Entry 7XUZ (X-ray diffraction, 3.59 A resolution); this record covers chains H and I of the 10 polymer chains in the assembly.

Chain H:
Name: myocyte-specific enhancer factor 2A isoform X4
Organism: Homo sapiens
UniProt: A0A6J2KXN9 (A0A6J2KXN9_9CHIR); residue numbers follow UniProt; this construct covers 1-95
Amino-acid sequence (97 residues; each row starts with the number of its first residue; numbers below 1 keep their minus sign (Gly-1 is residue -1)):
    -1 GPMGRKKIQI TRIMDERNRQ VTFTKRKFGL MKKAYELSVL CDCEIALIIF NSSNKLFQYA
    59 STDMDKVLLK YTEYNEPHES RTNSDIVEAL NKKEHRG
Not modelled in the structure: -1 to 1, 92-95
Sequence notes: expression tag (-1 to 0)

Chain I:
Molecule: 15-nt DNA strand
Sequence (15 nucleotides; numbered 1 to 15; the number before each row is that of its first residue):
     1 AAACTATTTA TAAGA
Not modelled in the structure: 1-2, 15

Interface between chain H and chain I:
Contacting residue pairs (15):
  Gly2(H) - DT11(I)  base contact
  Gly2(H) - DA12(I)  hydrogen bond to the sugar
  Arg3(H) - DT11(I)  base contact
  Arg3(H) - DA12(I)  sugar contact
  Arg3(H) - DA13(I)  hydrogen bond to the base
  Arg3(H) - DG14(I)  hydrogen bond to the sugar
  Ile6(H) - DA13(I)  phosphate contact
  Thr20(H) - DA12(I)  phosphate contact
  Lys23(H) - DT11(I)  phosphate contact
  Lys23(H) - DA12(I)  salt bridge to the phosphate
  Arg24(H) - DT11(I)  hydrogen bond to the phosphate
  Arg24(H) - DA12(I)  salt bridge to the phosphate
  Lys30(H) - DA10(I)  phosphate contact
  Lys31(H) - DA10(I)  phosphate contact
  Glu34(H) - DA10(I)  phosphate contact
Interface residues without a listed pair, chain H (11 interface residues in all): Lys4, Gly27

In short:
11 residues of chain H and 5 residues of chain I are in contact, with 4 hydrogen bonds and 2 salt bridges.
Among the polar pairs are Arg3(H)-DA13(I), Gly2(H)-DA12(I) and Arg3(H)-DG14(I).
Chain H is myocyte-specific enhancer factor 2A isoform X4 (Homo sapiens) and chain I is a 15-nt DNA strand;
the structure, Crystal structure of a HDAC4-MEF2A-DNA ternary complex, was determined by X-ray diffraction.
